Entry 9B7U (electron microscopy, 3.73 A resolution); this record covers chains H and L of the 5 polymer chains in the assembly.

[Chain H]
Name: Fab3-4 heavy chain
Source organism: Homo sapiens
Sequence (124 residues; each row starts with the number of its first residue):
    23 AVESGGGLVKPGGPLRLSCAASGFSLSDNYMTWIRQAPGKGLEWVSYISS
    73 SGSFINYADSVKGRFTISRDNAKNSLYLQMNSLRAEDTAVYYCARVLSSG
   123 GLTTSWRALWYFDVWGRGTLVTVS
Disulfides: Cys-41/Cys-115

[Chain L]
Name: Fab3-4 light chain
Source organism: Homo sapiens
Sequence (109 residues; each row starts with the number of its first residue):
    22 TVVTQEPSFSVSPGGTVTLTCGLTSGSVSTSYYPSWYQQTPGQTPRTLIY
    72 STNIRSSGVPDRFSGSILGNKAALTITGAQADDECDYYCVLYMGSGIWVF
   122 GGGTKLTVL
Disulfides: Cys-42/Cys-110

[Chain H / chain L interface]
Contacting residue pairs - 33 pairs, chain H then chain L:
  Thr-54(H) / Trp-119(L)
  Gln-58(H) / Gln-60(L)  hydrogen bond
  Lys-62(H) / Tyr-109(L)
  Lys-62(H) / Gly-123(L)
  Leu-64(H) / Gln-60(L)
  Leu-64(H) / Tyr-109(L)  hydrophobic
  Leu-64(H) / Phe-121(L)
  Trp-66(H) / Gly-117(L)  hydrogen bond (side chain-backbone)
  Trp-66(H) / Ile-118(L)  hydrophobic
  Trp-66(H) / Trp-119(L)
  Trp-66(H) / Phe-121(L)
  Tyr-69(H) / Gly-117(L)
  Tyr-69(H) / Trp-119(L)  hydrophobic
  Asn-78(H) / Ser-116(L)  hydrogen bond (side chain-backbone)
  Asn-78(H) / Ile-118(L)
  Tyr-79(H) / Ile-118(L)
  Tyr-114(H) / Gln-60(L)
  Tyr-114(H) / Pro-66(L)
  Ala-130(H) / Tyr-54(L)
  Leu-131(H) / Tyr-71(L)  hydrophobic
  Leu-131(H) / Ser-72(L)
  Trp-132(H) / Tyr-54(L)
  Trp-132(H) / Tyr-113(L)  hydrophobic
  Trp-132(H) / Trp-119(L)  hydrophobic
  Tyr-133(H) / Tyr-58(L)
  Tyr-133(H) / Tyr-71(L)
  Phe-134(H) / Tyr-58(L)  hydrogen bond (backbone-side chain)
  Phe-134(H) / Thr-68(L)
  Phe-134(H) / Trp-119(L)  hydrophobic
  Phe-134(H) / Phe-121(L)  hydrophobic
  Trp-137(H) / Pro-66(L)  hydrogen bond (side chain-backbone)
  Gly-138(H) / Thr-65(L)
  Arg-139(H) / Thr-65(L)
Also at the interface, not in a pair above, chain H (21 interface residues in all): Gly-63, Glu-65, Val-118, Gly-140
Also at the interface, not in a pair above, chain L (19 interface residues in all): Ser-56, Gln-64, Arg-67

[In short]
The interface between chain H and chain L involves 21 residues on one side and 19 on the other, with 5
hydrogen bonds. Polar contacts include Gln-58(H)/Gln-60(L), Trp-66(H)/Gly-117(L) and Asn-78(H)/Ser-116(L).
Chain H is Fab3-4 heavy chain and chain L is Fab3-4 light chain, both from Homo sapiens; the structure, Fab3-4
in complex with the capsid of Adeno-associated virus type 9, was determined by electron microscopy (same
publication as 9B6N, 9B6O, 9B6Q, 9B6R, 9B6S, 9B6T and 9 further entries).
